PDB entry 2UUA | X-ray diffraction, 2.90 A resolution | chains A and D of the 23 polymer chains in the assembly

[Chain A]
Molecule: 16S RRNA
From: Thermus thermophilus
Sequence (1522 nucleotides; row label = number of the first residue in the row; note: 47 numbers in that range are skipped by the numbering (no residue carries them; nothing is unmodelled there); a row labelled like 189A-189L holds insertion residues (189A, then the next letters in order); numbering starts at 0):
     0 UUUGUUGGAG AGUUUGAUCC UGGCUCAGGG UGAACGCUGG CGGCGUGCCU AAGACAUGCA
    60 AGUCGUGCGG GCCG
    76 CGGGGUUUU
    88 ACUCCG
    96 UGGUCAGCGG CGGACGGGUG AGUAACGCGU GGGU
  129A G
   130 ACCUACCCGG AAGAGGGGGA CAACCCGGGG AAACUCGGGC UAAUCCCCCA UGUGGACCCG
189A-189L CCCCUUGGGGUG
   190 UGUCCAAAGG GCUUU
   216 GCCCGCUUCC GGAUGGGCCC GCGUCCCAUC AGCUAGUUGG UGGGGUAAUG GCCCACCAAG
   276 GCGACGACGG GUAGCCGGUC UGAGAGGAUG GCCGGCCACA GGGGCACUGA GACACGGGCC
   336 CCACUCCUAC GGGAGGCAGC AGUUAGGAAU CUUCCGCAAU GGGCGCAAGC CUGACGGAGC
   396 GACGCCGCUU GGAGGAAGAA GCCCUUCGGG GUGUAAACUC CUGA
   441 ACCCGGGACG AAACCCCC
   460 GA
   470 CGAGGGGA
   479 CUGACGGUAC CGGGGUAA
   498 UAGCGCCGGC CAACUCCGUG CCAGCAGCCG CGGUAAUACG GAGGGCGCGA GCGUUACCCG
   558 GAUUCACUGG GCGUAAAGGG CGUGUAGGCG GCCUGGGGCG UCCCAUGUGA AAGACCACGG
   618 CUCAACCGUG GGGGAGCGUG GGAUACGCUC AGGCUAGACG GUGGGAGAGG GUGGUGGAAU
   678 UCCCGGAGUA GCGGUGAAAU GCGCAGAUAC CGGGAGGAAC GCCGAUGGCG AAGGCAGCCA
   738 CCUGGUCCAC CCGUGACGCU GAGGCGCGAA AGCGUGGGGA GCAAACCGGA UUAGAUACCC
   798 GGGUAGUCCA CGCCCUAAAC GAUGCGCGCU AGGUCUCUGG GUCU
   848 CCUGGGGGCC GAAGCUAACG CGUUAAGCGC GCCGCCUGGG GAGUACGGCC GCAAGGCUGA
   908 AACUCAAAGG AAUUGACGGG GGCCCGCACA AGCGGUGGAG CAUGUGGUUU AAUUCGAAGC
   968 AACGCGAAGA ACCUUACCAG GCCUUGACAU GCUA
 1001A G
  1002 GGAACCCGGG UGAAAGCCUG GGGUGCCCC
1030A-1030D GCGA
  1031 GGGGAGCCCU AGCACAGGUG CUGCAUGGCC GUCGUCAGCU CGUGCCGUGA GGUGUUGGGU
  1091 UAAGUCCCGC AACGAGCGCA ACCCCCGCCG UUAGUUGCCA GCGGUUCGGC CGGGCACUCU
  1151 AACGGGACUG CCCGCG
  1168 AAAGCGGGAG GAAGGAGGGG ACGACGUCUG GUCAGCAUGG CCCUUACGGC CUGGGCGACA
  1228 CACGUGCUAC AAUGCCCACU ACAAAGCGAU GCCACCCGGC AACGGGGAGC UAAUCGCAAA
  1288 AAGGUGGGCC CAGUUCGGAU UGGGGUCUGC AACCCGACCC CAUGAAGCCG GAAUCGCUAG
  1348 UAAUCGCGGA UCAGCC
 1363A A
  1364 UGCCGCGGUG AAUACGUUCC CGGGCCUUGU ACACACCGCC CGUCACGCCA UGGGAGCGGG
  1424 CUCUACCCGA AGUCGCCGG
1442A-1442B GA
  1443 GCCUA
  1452 C
  1456 GGGCAGGCGC CGAGGGUAGG GCCCGUGACU GGGGCGAAGU CGUAACAAGG UAGCUGUACC
  1516 GGAAGGUGCG GCUGGA
 1531A U
  1535 C
1531C-1531D AC
  1538 C
  1532 UC
  1539 CUUUCU
Unresolved in the structure: 0-4, 1531A, 1535, 1531C-1531D, 1538
Metal / ion sites: Mg2+ site 1: U12, G21, G22; Mg2+ site 2: U12, C526, A914; Mg2+ site 3: G15, U920; Mg2+ site 4 near G21 (its only coordinating residue here); Mg2+ site 5: A33, C398; Mg2+ site 6: U37, G38; Mg2+ site 7: C48, G115; Mg2+ site 8 near A53 (its only coordinating residue here); Mg2+ site 9: A59, U387; Mg2+ site 10: G61, U62, G105; Mg2+ site 11: G69, G70, U99; Mg2+ site 12: A116, G117, G289; 95 more Mg2+ sites not listed; 20 more K+ sites not listed
Residues lining bound ligands: paromomycin (PAR): G1405, U1406, C1407, A1408, C1409, G1489, C1490, G1491, A1492, A1493, G1494, U1495, C1496

[Chain D]
Molecule: 30S ribosomal protein S4
From: Thermus thermophilus
UniProt: P80373 (RS4_THET8); residues 2-209 here correspond to UniProt positions 1-208 (UniProt number = residue number - 1)
Amino-acid sequence (209 residues; each row starts with the number of its first residue):
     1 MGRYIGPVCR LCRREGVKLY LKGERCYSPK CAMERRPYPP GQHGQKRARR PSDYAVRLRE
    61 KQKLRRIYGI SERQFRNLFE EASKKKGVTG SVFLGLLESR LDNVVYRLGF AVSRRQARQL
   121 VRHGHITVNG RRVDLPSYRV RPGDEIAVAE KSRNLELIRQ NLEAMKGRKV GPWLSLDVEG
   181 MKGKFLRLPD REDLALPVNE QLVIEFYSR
Unresolved in the structure: 1
Metal / ion sites: Zn2+: Cys9, Cys12, Cys26; Mg2+: Ala82, Ser83, Lys85, Gly87, Thr89

[Interface between chain A and chain D]
Pairs across the interface - 121 pairs, chain A then chain D:
  A8(A) with Glu205(D), hydrogen bond to the base; Ser208(D), base contact; Arg209(D), base contact
  A26(A) with Arg209(D), hydrogen bond to the sugar
  G28(A) with Arg76(D), salt bridge to the phosphate
  C400(A) with Arg73(D), salt bridge to the phosphate
  C401(A) with Arg73(D), salt bridge to the phosphate; Asn77(D), hydrogen bond to the phosphate
  G402(A) with Gln74(D), hydrogen bond to the phosphate; Leu135(D), sugar contact; Ser137(D), hydrogen bond to the phosphate
  C403(A) with Gln74(D), hydrogen bond to the phosphate; Arg122(D), hydrogen bond to the sugar; Pro136(D), phosphate contact; Ser137(D), hydrogen bond to the phosphate
  U404(A) with Gly2(D), hydrogen bond to the base; Arg118(D), salt bridge to the phosphate; Arg122(D), phosphate contact
  U405(A) with Gly2(D), hydrogen bond to the base; Arg3(D), salt bridge to the phosphate
  G406(A) with Arg3(D), hydrogen bond to the phosphate; Ile5(D), phosphate contact; Gln119(D), hydrogen bond to the base
  G407(A) with Arg3(D), salt bridge to the phosphate; Ser113(D), phosphate contact; Arg115(D), salt bridge to the phosphate; Gln116(D), hydrogen bond to the sugar; Gln119(D), sugar contact
  A408(A) with Leu21(D), phosphate contact; Lys22(D), phosphate contact; Val112(D), sugar contact; Ser113(D), hydrogen bond to the phosphate; Arg115(D), phosphate contact; Gln116(D), hydrogen bond to the sugar
  G409(A) with Lys22(D), phosphate contact; Glu24(D), phosphate contact; Arg25(D), hydrogen bond to the phosphate
  G410(A) with Arg25(D), salt bridge to the phosphate; Lys30(D), salt bridge to the phosphate
  A411(A) with Lys30(D), salt bridge to the phosphate
  A412(A) with Arg35(D), salt bridge to the phosphate
  G413(A) with Arg35(D), hydrogen bond to the base; Arg36(D), base contact
  C418(A) with Gln42(D), sugar contact
  C419(A) with Gln42(D), sugar contact
  G425(A) with Tyr38(D), phosphate contact; Gln45(D), hydrogen bond to the phosphate
  G426(A) with Arg36(D), salt bridge to the phosphate; Tyr38(D), hydrogen bond to the phosphate; Gly41(D), phosphate contact; Gln42(D), hydrogen bond to the sugar
  U427(A) with Arg13(D), salt bridge to the phosphate; Arg36(D), salt bridge to the phosphate; Pro40(D), phosphate contact; Gly41(D), hydrogen bond to the phosphate
  G428(A) with Pro7(D), phosphate contact; Arg10(D), salt bridge to the phosphate; Arg36(D), hydrogen bond to the sugar
  U429(A) with Lys22(D), hydrogen bond to the phosphate; Arg25(D), sugar contact; Ala32(D), phosphate contact; Arg36(D), salt bridge to the phosphate
  A430(A) with Pro7(D), phosphate contact; Val8(D), hydrogen bond to the phosphate; Cys9(D), hydrogen bond to the phosphate; Lys22(D), salt bridge to the phosphate
  C435(A) with Glu156(D), sugar contact
  C436(A) with Glu156(D), sugar contact
  U437(A) with Gln119(D), hydrogen bond to the base; His123(D), hydrogen bond to the base; His125(D), hydrogen bond to the sugar; Leu155(D), phosphate contact
  G438(A) with His123(D), sugar contact; His125(D), salt bridge to the phosphate
  A439(A) with His123(D), salt bridge to the phosphate
  C489(A) with Arg132(D), salt bridge to the phosphate
  G490(A) with Arg132(D), salt bridge to the phosphate
  G491(A) with Lys151(D), phosphate contact
  A495(A) with Gln119(D), base contact; His123(D), base contact
  A499(A) with Gly2(D), base contact
  C508(A) with Tyr54(D), sugar contact; Arg209(D), salt bridge to the phosphate
  A509(A) with Ser52(D), hydrogen bond to the phosphate; Tyr54(D), sugar contact; Ala55(D), phosphate contact; Leu58(D), sugar contact
  C511(A) with His43(D), hydrogen bond to the base
  U512(A) with Gln42(D), hydrogen bond to the sugar; His43(D), sugar contact; Lys46(D), salt bridge to the phosphate
  G540(A) with Gln42(D), base contact
  G541(A) with Gly41(D), sugar contact; Gln42(D), hydrogen bond to the sugar
  G542(A) with Arg10(D), salt bridge to the phosphate; Arg14(D), hydrogen bond to the phosphate; Pro40(D), sugar contact; Gly41(D), hydrogen bond to the phosphate
  C543(A) with Arg10(D), salt bridge to the phosphate; Arg14(D), salt bridge to the phosphate; Arg59(D), phosphate contact
  G544(A) with Arg59(D), salt bridge to the phosphate; Gln62(D), phosphate contact; Arg66(D), salt bridge to the phosphate
  C545(A) with Lys61(D), salt bridge to the phosphate; Gln62(D), hydrogen bond to the phosphate; Arg65(D), salt bridge to the phosphate; Glu72(D), phosphate contact
  G546(A) with Ser71(D), phosphate contact; Glu72(D), hydrogen bond to the phosphate; Arg73(D), hydrogen bond to the phosphate
  A547(A) with Gly2(D), hydrogen bond to the phosphate
  A614(A) with Lys85(D), salt bridge to the phosphate
  G616(A) with Arg141(D), salt bridge to the phosphate
  U619(A) with Arg132(D), base contact; Val133(D), base contact; Asp134(D), hydrogen bond to the base; Leu135(D), base contact
  C620(A) with Leu135(D), base contact; Ser137(D), base contact; Tyr138(D), sugar contact
Other interface residues (no listed pair), chain D (70 interface residues in all): Tyr4, Gly6, Ser28, Arg49, Arg57, Leu157, Phe206

[In short]
Chain A and chain D form an interface of 51 and 70 residues respectively; the contacts include 39 hydrogen
bonds and 32 salt bridges. Among the polar pairs are A8(A)-Glu205(D), U404(A)-Gly2(D) and U405(A)-Gly2(D).
Ligands of chain A: paromomycin.
Here chain A is 16S RRNA and chain D is 30S ribosomal protein S4, both from Thermus thermophilus. Entry 2UUA
(Structure of the Thermus thermophilus 30S ribosomal subunit complexed with a Valine-ASL with cmo5U in
position ...) was determined by X-ray diffraction, deposited together with 2UUC, 2UU9 and 2UUB.
